6P9W - chains 1 and 2 of the 3 polymer chains in the assembly; structure by electron microscopy, 3.20 A resolution.

[Chain 1]
Name: VP1
Organism: Poliovirus type 1 (strain Mahoney)
UniProt: P03300 (POLG_POL1M); residues 1-302 here correspond to UniProt positions 580-881 (UniProt number = residue number + 579)
Amino-acid sequence (302 residues; numbered 1 to 302; the number before each row is that of its first residue):
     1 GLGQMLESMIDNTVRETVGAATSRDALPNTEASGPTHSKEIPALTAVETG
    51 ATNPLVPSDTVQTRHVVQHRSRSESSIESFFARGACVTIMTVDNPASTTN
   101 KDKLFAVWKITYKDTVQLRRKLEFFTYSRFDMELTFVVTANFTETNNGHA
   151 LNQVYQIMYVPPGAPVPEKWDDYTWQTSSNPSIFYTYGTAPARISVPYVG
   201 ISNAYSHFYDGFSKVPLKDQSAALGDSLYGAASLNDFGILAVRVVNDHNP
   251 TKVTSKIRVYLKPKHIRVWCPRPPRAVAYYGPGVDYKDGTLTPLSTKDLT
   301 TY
Unresolved in the structure: 1-69, 214-233, 281-302
Curated features (UniProtKB/Swiss-Prot):
  - region: Gly1 to Ala21 (Amphipathic alpha-helix)
  - site: Tyr302 (Cleavage)

[Chain 2]
Name: VP2
Organism: Poliovirus type 1 (strain Mahoney)
UniProt: P03300 (POLG_POL1M); residues 1-272 here correspond to UniProt positions 70-341 (UniProt number = residue number + 69)
Amino-acid sequence (272 residues; numbered 1 to 272; the number before each row is that of its first residue):
     1 SPNIEACGYSDRVLQLTLGNSTITTQEAANSVVAYGRWPEYLRDSEANPV
    51 DQPTEPDVAACRFYTLDTVSWTKESRGWWWKLPDALRDMGLFGQNMYYHY
   101 LGRSGYTVHVQCNASKFHQGALGVFAVPEMCLAGDSNTTTMHTSYQNANP
   151 GEKGGTFTGTFTPDNNQTSPARRFCPVDYLLGNGTLLGNAFVFPHQIINL
   201 RTNNCATLVLPYVNSLSIDSMVKHNNWGIAILPLAPLNFASESSPEIPIT
   251 LTIAPMCCEFNGLRNITLPRLQ
Unresolved in the structure: 1-11, 44-57, 135-142, 161-173, 265-272
Disulfides: Cys61-Cys258
Curated features (UniProtKB/Swiss-Prot):
  - site: Gln272 (Cleavage)
Reported in the primary citation:
  - conformationally variable residues (order/disorder transition): Arg43 to Pro53

[Interface between chain 1 and chain 2]
Contacting residue pairs (40):
  Thr126(1) with Glu129(2)
  Tyr127(1) with Glu129(2), hydrogen bond; Val213(2), hydrogen bond (side chain-backbone); Asn214(2); Ser215(2)
  Ser202(1) with Leu216(2)
  Asn203(1) with Ser215(2), hydrogen bond (backbone-backbone); Ser217(2)
  Ala204(1) with Ser215(2)
  Ser206(1) with Ser215(2), hydrogen bond
  Phe208(1) with Glu129(2)
  Tyr209(1) with Glu129(2); His224(2)
  Asp210(1) with Lys81(2), salt bridge; Glu129(2), hydrogen bond (backbone-side chain); Met130(2); His224(2); Asn225(2), hydrogen bond (backbone-backbone)
  Gly211(1) with Lys223(2); His224(2)
  Phe212(1) with Tyr145(2), hydrophobic; Asn149(2); Lys223(2), hydrogen bond (backbone-backbone)
  Cys270(1) with Tyr35(2); Val213(2), hydrophobic
  Pro271(1) with Tyr35(2); Phe193(2)
  Arg272(1) with Val127(2); Pro128(2), hydrogen bond (side chain-backbone); Glu129(2), hydrogen bond (side chain-backbone); Val192(2)
  Pro273(1) with Thr185(2); Asn189(2); Ala190(2), hydrophobic; Val192(2); Phe193(2)
  Arg275(1) with Asn183(2); Gly184(2); Thr185(2)
  Ala276(1) with Gly184(2)
Other interface residues (no listed pair), chain 1 (20 interface residues in all): Ser213, Pro274, Tyr279
Other interface residues (no listed pair), chain 2 (27 interface residues in all): Cys131, Thr143, Ser144, Ala148

[Overview]
20 residues of chain 1 and 27 residues of chain 2 are in contact, with 9 hydrogen bonds and 1 salt bridge.
Among the polar pairs are Asp210(1)-Lys81(2), Tyr127(1)-Glu129(2) and Tyr127(1)-Val213(2). From the paper:
conformational variability at Arg43(2).
Chain 1 is VP1 and chain 2 is VP2, both from Poliovirus type 1 (strain Mahoney); the structure, Poliovirus
(Type 1 Mahoney), receptor catalysed 135S particle map, was determined by electron microscopy together with
6Q0B, 6PSZ and 6P9O from the same study.
